PDB entry 3E6R | X-ray diffraction, 2.40 A resolution | chains B and C of the 6 polymer chains in the assembly

[Chain B (and C)]
Molecule: Ferritin
From: Pseudo-nitzschia multiseries
Notes: EC 1.16.3.1; chain C of this document is another copy of the same molecule, construct and numbering; everything in this record applies to it too
UniProtKB: B6DMH6 (B6DMH6_9STRA); residues 1-167 here correspond to UniProt positions 63-229 (UniProt number = residue number + 62)
Amino-acid sequence (168 residues; numbered 0 to 167; the number before each row is that of its first residue; numbering starts at 0):
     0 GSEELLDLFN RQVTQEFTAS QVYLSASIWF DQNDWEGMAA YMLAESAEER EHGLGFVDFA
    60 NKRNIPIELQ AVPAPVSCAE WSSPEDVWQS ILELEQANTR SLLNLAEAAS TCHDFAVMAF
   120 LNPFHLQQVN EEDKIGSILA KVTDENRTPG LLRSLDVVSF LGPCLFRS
Unresolved in the structure: 0, 159-167
Construct notes: expression tag (0)

[How chain B and chain C interact]
Contacting residue pairs (18; chain B residue first):
  Ser136(B) - Asp33(C)
  Ser136(B) - Glu35(C)  hydrogen bond
  Ala139(B) - Asp33(C)
  Lys140(B) - Asp33(C)
  Lys140(B) - Glu35(C)  salt bridge
  Lys140(B) - Val156(C)
  Asp143(B) - Gly149(C)
  Asp143(B) - Arg152(C)  salt bridge
  Glu144(B) - Gly149(C)
  Glu144(B) - Arg152(C)
  Arg146(B) - Pro148(C)
  Thr147(B) - Thr147(C)
  Thr147(B) - Pro148(C)  hydrogen bond (side chain-backbone)
  Leu150(B) - Pro148(C)
  Leu150(B) - Gly149(C)
  Leu150(B) - Leu150(C)
  Leu154(B) - Ser153(C)
  Leu154(B) - Val156(C)  hydrophobic
Also at the interface, not in a pair above, chain B (11 interface residues in all): Gly135, Val157
Also at the interface, not in a pair above, chain C (11 interface residues in all): Trp34, Val157

[Overview]
Chain B and chain C each contribute 11 residues to their interface; the contacts include 2 hydrogen bonds and
2 salt bridges. Polar contacts include Lys140(B)-Glu35(C), Asp143(B)-Arg152(C) and Ser136(B)-Glu35(C).
Both chains are Ferritin (Pseudo-nitzschia multiseries). Entry 3E6R (Crystal structure of apo-ferritin from
Pseudo-nitzschia multiseries) was determined by X-ray diffraction (same publication as 3E6S).
